1GO2 - chain A; structure by X-ray diffraction, 1.70 A resolution.

== Chain A ==
Name: Ferredoxin--nadp+ reductase
Organism: Nostoc sp
Notes: EC 1.18.1.2
UniProtKB: P21890 (FENR_ANASO); residues 0-303 here correspond to UniProt positions 137-440 (UniProt number = residue number + 137)
Sequence (304 residues; each row starts with the number of its first residue; numbering starts at 0):
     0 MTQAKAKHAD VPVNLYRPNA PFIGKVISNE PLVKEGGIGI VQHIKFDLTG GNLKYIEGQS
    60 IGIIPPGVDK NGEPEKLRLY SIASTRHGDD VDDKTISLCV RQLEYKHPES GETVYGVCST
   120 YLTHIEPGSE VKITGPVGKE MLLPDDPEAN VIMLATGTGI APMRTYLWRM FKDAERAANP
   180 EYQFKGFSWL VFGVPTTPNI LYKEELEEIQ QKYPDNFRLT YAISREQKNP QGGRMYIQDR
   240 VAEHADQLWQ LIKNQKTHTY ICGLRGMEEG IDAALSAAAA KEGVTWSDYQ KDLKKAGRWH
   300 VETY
Unresolved in the structure: 0-8
Sequence notes: engineered mutation E72 (Lys209 in P21890)
Swiss-Prot annotation at these positions:
  - binding site (FAD): R77 to S80, C98 to R100, Y104, V116 to S118, T157
  - binding site (NADP(+)): S80, R100, T157, V193, P194, S223, R224, R233 to Q237, G262, L263, E301
Small-molecule neighbours: FAD (flavin-adenine dinucleotide): S59, R77, L78, Y79, S80, C98, V99, R100, L102, Y104, K105, G115, V116, C117, S118, T157, A160, E301, Y303

== Overview ==
Bound to chain A: flavin-adenine dinucleotide. UniProt lists 12 FAD-binding residues and 15 NADP+-binding
residues.
Chain A is Ferredoxin--nadp+ reductase (Nostoc sp); the structure, Structure of Ferredoxin-NADP+ Reductase
with Lys 72 replaced by Glu (K72E), was determined by X-ray diffraction (same publication as 1E62, 1E63, 1E64
and 1QGY).
